Entry 5ULV (X-ray diffraction, 1.66 A resolution); this record covers chain A.

[Chain A]
Name: Malate dehydrogenase
Source organism: Methylobacterium extorquens
Notes: EC 1.1.1.37
Reference sequence: B7KVX2 (MDH_METC4); residues 1-320 here = UniProt positions 1-320
Chain sequence (320 residues; numbered 1 to 320; the number before each row is that of its first residue):
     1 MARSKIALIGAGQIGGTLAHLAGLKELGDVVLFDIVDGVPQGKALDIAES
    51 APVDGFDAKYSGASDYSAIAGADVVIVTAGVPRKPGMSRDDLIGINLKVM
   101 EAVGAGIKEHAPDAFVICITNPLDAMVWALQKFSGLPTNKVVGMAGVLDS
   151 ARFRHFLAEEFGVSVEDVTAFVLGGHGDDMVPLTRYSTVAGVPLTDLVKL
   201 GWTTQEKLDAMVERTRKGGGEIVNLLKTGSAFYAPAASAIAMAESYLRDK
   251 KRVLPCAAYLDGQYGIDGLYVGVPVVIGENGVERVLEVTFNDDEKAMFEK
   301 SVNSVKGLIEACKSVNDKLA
Not modelled in the structure: 1, 320
Metal / ion sites: Ca2+ site 1 near E166 (its only coordinating residue here); Ca2+ site 2 near E287 (its only coordinating residue here)
Swiss-Prot annotation at these positions:
  - active site: H176 (Proton acceptor)
  - binding site (NAD(+)): G10 to G15, D34, N96, I119 to N121
  - binding site (substrate): R83, R89, N121, R152
Reported in the primary citation:
  - conformationally variable residues (order/disorder transition): R83, R89

[In short]
From UniProt: active-site residue H176, 11 NAD+-binding residues and 4 substrate-binding residues. The paper
reports conformational variability at R83 and R89.
Chain A is Malate dehydrogenase (Methylobacterium extorquens); the structure, Malate dehydrogenase from
Methylobacterium extorquens, was determined by X-ray diffraction (same publication as 5UJK).
